5NJ3 - chains A and C of the 6 polymer chains in the assembly; structure by electron microscopy, 3.78 A resolution.

[Chain A]
Protein: ATP-binding cassette sub-family G member 2
Source organism: Homo sapiens
Notes: engineered mutation(s): Has an N-terminal Flag-tag
UniProt: Q9UNQ0 (ABCG2_HUMAN); residues 2-655 here = UniProt positions 2-655
Sequence (664 residues; row label = number of the first residue in the row; numbers below 1 keep their minus sign (Asp-8 is residue -8)):
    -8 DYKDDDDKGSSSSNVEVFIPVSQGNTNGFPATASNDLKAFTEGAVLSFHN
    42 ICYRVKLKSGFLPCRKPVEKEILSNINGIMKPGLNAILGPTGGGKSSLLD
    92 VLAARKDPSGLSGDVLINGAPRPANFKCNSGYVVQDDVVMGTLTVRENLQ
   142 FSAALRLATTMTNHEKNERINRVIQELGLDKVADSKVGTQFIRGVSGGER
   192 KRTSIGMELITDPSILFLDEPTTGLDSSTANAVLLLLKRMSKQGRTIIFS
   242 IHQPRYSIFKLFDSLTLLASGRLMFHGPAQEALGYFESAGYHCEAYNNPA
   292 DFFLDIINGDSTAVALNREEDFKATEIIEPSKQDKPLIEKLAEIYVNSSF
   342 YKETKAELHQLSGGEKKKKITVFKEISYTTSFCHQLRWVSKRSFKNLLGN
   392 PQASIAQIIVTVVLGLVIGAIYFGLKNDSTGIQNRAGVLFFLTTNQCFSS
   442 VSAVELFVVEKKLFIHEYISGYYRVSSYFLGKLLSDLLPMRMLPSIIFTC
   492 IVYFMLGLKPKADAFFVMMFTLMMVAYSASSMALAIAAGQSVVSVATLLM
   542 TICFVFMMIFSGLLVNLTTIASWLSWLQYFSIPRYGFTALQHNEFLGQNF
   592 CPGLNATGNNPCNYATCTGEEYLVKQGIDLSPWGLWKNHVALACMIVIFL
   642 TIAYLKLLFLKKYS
Not modelled in the structure: -8 to 32, 44-64, 300-325, 355-369
Sequence notes: expression tag (-8 to 1)
Curated features (UniProtKB/Swiss-Prot):
  - binding site (ATP): Gly80 to Ser87, Arg184 to Glu190, Glu211, His243
  - site (Not glycosylated): Asn418, Asn557
  - modified residue: Thr362 (Phosphothreonine)
  - glycosylation: Asn596 (N-linked (GlcNAc...) asparagine)
  - natural variant: Val12 (V12M: Found in Jr(a-) blood group phenotype), Gln141 (Q141K: Associated with high serum levels of uric acid and increased risk of gout), Arg147 (R147W: Loss of protein expression), Thr153 (T153M: Decreased protein abundance), Lys360 (deletion: No effect on protein abundance), Phe373 (F373C: Decreased protein abundance), Thr421 (T421A: No effect on protein abundance), Thr434 (T434M: No effect on protein abundance), Ser476 (S476P: No effect on protein abundance), Ser572 (S572R: Decreased protein abundance), Asp620 (D620N: No effect on protein abundance)
  - mutagenesis: Met71 (M71V: Decreased protein abundance. No effect on substrate transmembrane transport), Lys86 (K86M: Decreased protein abundance. Decreased localization to the plasma membrane and retained intracellularly. Loss of ATPase-coupled transmembrane transporter activity), Glu211 (E211Q: Decreased estrone-3 sulfate ATPase-coupled transmembrane transporter activity. Decreased substrate-induced ATP hydrolysis ...), Thr362 (T362A: Loss of phosphorylation by PIM1. Decreased localization to the plasma membrane. Decreased homooligomerization. Loss of function in resistance to drug treatment ...), Arg383 (R383C: Loss of protein expression), Asn418 (N418Q: No effect), Thr435 (T435A: No effect on stability. Increased estrone-3 sulfate ATPase-coupled transmembrane transporter activity. Increased substrate-induced ATP hydrolysis. Increased substrate transport ...), Asn436 (N436A: No effect on stability. Decreased estrone-3 sulfate ATPase-coupled transmembrane transporter activity. Decreased substrate-induced ATP hydrolysis. Decreased substrate transport), Phe439 (F439A: No effect on stability. Decreased estrone-3 sulfate ATPase-coupled transmembrane transporter activity. Decreased substrate-induced ATP hydrolysis. Decreased substrate transport), Arg482 (R482D: Decreases ATPase activity; R482G/N/S/T: Increases ATPase activity; R482K/I/M/Y: No change in ATPase activity; R482T/Y: Decreases transport activity), Val546 (V546A: No effect on stability. No effect on estrone-3 sulfate ATPase-coupled transmembrane transporter activity. No effect on substrate-induced ATP hydrolysis. No effect on substrate transport ...), Met549 (M549A: No effect on stability. No effect on estrone-3 sulfate ATPase-coupled transmembrane transporter activity. No effect on substrate-induced ATP hydrolysis. No effect on substrate transport), 7 further mutagenesis entries in UniProt
Cystine bridges: Cys592-Cys608
Covalent attachments: N-acetylglucosamine (NAG) linked to Asn596
Reported in the primary citation:
  - mutagenesis - E211Q: abolished catalytic activity
  - post-translational modification sites: Asn596
  - binding site for N-acetylglucosamine: Asn596
  - contacts within the chain: Arg482-Ser521
  - self-association interface (contacts with another copy of this molecule); pairs are residue here / residue on that copy: Leu554-Leu554, Cys603-Cys603 (disulfide)
  - disease-associated variants - Q141K: decreased expression (citing earlier work)

[Chain C]
Protein: 5D3-Fab heavy chain
Source organism: Mus musculus
Notes: antibody fragment or engineered binder
Sequence (221 residues; each row starts with the number of its first residue):
     1 QVQLQESGPGLVKPSQSLSLTCTVTGFSITSDYAWNWIRQFPGKKLEWMG
    51 YINFDGGTTYNPSLRGRISITRDTSKNQFFLQLRSVTPEDTATYYCATFY
   101 GAKGTLDYWGQGTSVTVSSAKTTPPSVYPLAPVCGDTSGSSVTLGCLVKG
   151 YFPEPVTLTWNSGSLSSGVHTFPAVLQSDLYTLSSSVTVTSSTWPSQSIT
   201 CNVAHPASSTKVDKKIEPRGP
Not modelled in the structure: 1, 133-141, 219-221
Cystine bridges: Cys22-Cys96

[How chain A and chain C interact]
Pairs across the interface (14):
  Asp419(A) - Tyr51(C)  hydrogen bond
  Asn590(A) - Phe54(C)
  Pro593(A) - Tyr51(C)
  Pro593(A) - Phe99(C)
  Pro593(A) - Gly101(C)
  Gly594(A) - Asp32(C)
  Gly594(A) - Tyr33(C)
  Gly594(A) - Ala34(C)
  Gly594(A) - Phe54(C)
  Gly594(A) - Tyr100(C)
  Leu595(A) - Phe54(C)
  Asn596(A) - Ser31(C)  hydrogen bond (side chain-backbone)
  Asn596(A) - Asp32(C)
  Asn596(A) - Phe54(C)
Also at the interface, not in a pair above, chain A (8 interface residues in all): Lys417, Cys592
Also at the interface, not in a pair above, chain C (13 interface residues in all): Asn53, Asp55, Thr59, Ala102

[Summary]
8 residues of chain A face 13 of chain C across their interface, with 2 hydrogen bonds. Among the polar pairs
are Asp419(A)-Tyr51(C) and Asn596(A)-Ser31(C). N-acetylglucosamine is covalently linked to Asn596(A). From the
paper: a binding site for N-acetylglucosamine at Asn596(A); E211Q of chain A abolishes catalytic activity.
Here chain A is ATP-binding cassette sub-family G member 2 (Homo sapiens) and chain C is 5D3-Fab heavy chain
(Mus musculus). Entry 5NJ3 (Structure of an ABC transporter: complete structure) was determined by electron
microscopy, deposited together with 5NIV and 5NJG.
